Entry 3DVE (X-ray diffraction, 2.35 A resolution); this record covers chains A and B.

== Chain A ==
Molecule: Calmodulin
Organism: Homo sapiens
Reference sequence: P62158 (CALM_HUMAN); residues 1-148 here correspond to UniProt positions 2-149 (UniProt number = residue number + 1)
Chain sequence (148 residues; row label = number of the first residue in the row):
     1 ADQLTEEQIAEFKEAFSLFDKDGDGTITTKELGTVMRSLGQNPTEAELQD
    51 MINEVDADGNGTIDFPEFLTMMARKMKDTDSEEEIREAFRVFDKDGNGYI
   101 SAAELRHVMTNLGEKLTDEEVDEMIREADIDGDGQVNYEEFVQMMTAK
Disordered / not traced: 1-3, 78-81, 147-148
Metal / ion sites: Ca2+ site 1: D20, D22, D24, T26, E31; Ca2+ site 2: D56, D58, N60, T62, E67; Ca2+ site 3: D93, D95, N97, Y99, E104; Ca2+ site 4: D129, D131, D133, Q135, E140

== Chain B ==
Molecule: Voltage-dependent N-type calcium channel subunit alpha-1B
Organism: Oryctolagus cuniculus
Reference sequence: Q05152 (CAC1B_RABIT); residues 1855-1875 here = UniProt positions 1855-1875
Chain sequence (23 residues; row label = number of the first residue in the row):
  1853 HMGKVYAALMIFDFYKQNKTSRD
Construct notes: expression tag (1853-1854)

== How chain A and chain B interact ==
Contacting residue pairs (58; chain A residue first):
  E11(A) - H1853(B)
  E11(A) - G1855(B)
  E11(A) - K1856(B)  hydrogen bond (side chain-backbone)
  E14(A) - K1856(B)
  A15(A) - K1856(B)
  A15(A) - A1859(B)  hydrophobic
  F19(A) - A1860(B)  hydrophobic
  F19(A) - I1863(B)  hydrophobic
  M36(A) - I1863(B)  hydrophobic
  M36(A) - Y1867(B)  hydrophobic
  L39(A) - F1864(B)  hydrophobic
  Q41(A) - F1864(B)
  Q41(A) - Y1867(B)
  Q41(A) - K1868(B)
  Q41(A) - K1871(B)  hydrogen bond
  P43(A) - Y1867(B)  hydrophobic
  E47(A) - Y1867(B)  hydrogen bond
  E47(A) - N1870(B)
  E47(A) - K1871(B)
  E47(A) - T1872(B)  hydrogen bond (side chain-backbone)
  M51(A) - F1866(B)
  M51(A) - Y1867(B)  hydrophobic
  M51(A) - N1870(B)
  E54(A) - F1866(B)
  E54(A) - N1870(B)
  F68(A) - I1863(B)  hydrophobic
  M71(A) - I1863(B)  hydrophobic
  M71(A) - F1866(B)  hydrophobic
  M72(A) - A1859(B)  hydrophobic
  M72(A) - M1862(B)
  M72(A) - I1863(B)  hydrophobic
  K75(A) - M1862(B)
  K75(A) - D1865(B)
  K75(A) - F1866(B)
  K75(A) - Q1869(B)
  M76(A) - Y1858(B)
  M76(A) - M1862(B)
  E84(A) - D1865(B)
  E87(A) - K1868(B)  salt bridge
  F92(A) - V1857(B)  hydrophobic
  F92(A) - L1861(B)  hydrophobic
  L105(A) - M1854(B)  hydrophobic
  M109(A) - V1857(B)  hydrophobic
  E114(A) - K1856(B)  salt bridge
  L116(A) - K1856(B)
  M124(A) - H1853(B)
  M124(A) - M1854(B)
  M124(A) - V1857(B)  hydrophobic
  E127(A) - H1853(B)  hydrogen bond (side chain-backbone)
  E127(A) - M1854(B)  hydrogen bond (side chain-backbone)
  A128(A) - M1854(B)  hydrophobic
  F141(A) - L1861(B)  hydrophobic
  M144(A) - M1854(B)  hydrophobic
  M144(A) - Y1858(B)
  M144(A) - L1861(B)  hydrophobic
  M145(A) - Y1858(B)
  M145(A) - L1861(B)  hydrophobic
  M145(A) - M1862(B)  hydrophobic
Also at the interface, not in a pair above, chain A (39 interface residues in all): E7, F12, L32, N42, D50, V55, R74, A88, V91, I125

== Summary ==
The interface between chain A and chain B involves 39 residues on one side and 20 on the other, with 6
hydrogen bonds and 2 salt bridges. Among the polar pairs are E87(A)-K1868(B), E114(A)-K1856(B) and
E11(A)-K1856(B).
Chain A is Calmodulin (Homo sapiens) and chain B is Voltage-dependent N-type calcium channel subunit alpha-1B
(Oryctolagus cuniculus); the structure, Crystal Structure of Ca2+/CaM-CaV2.2 IQ domain complex, was determined
by X-ray diffraction, deposited together with 3DVJ, 3DVK and 3DVM.
